PDB entry 6H6R | X-ray diffraction, 2.03 A resolution | chain A

# Chain A
Molecule: E3 ubiquitin-protein ligase XIAP
Organism: Homo sapiens
Notes: EC 2.3.2.27
UniProt: P98170 (XIAP_HUMAN); numbering as in UniProt (aligned over 245-354)
Chain sequence (127 residues; numbered 228 to 354; the number before each row is that of its first residue):
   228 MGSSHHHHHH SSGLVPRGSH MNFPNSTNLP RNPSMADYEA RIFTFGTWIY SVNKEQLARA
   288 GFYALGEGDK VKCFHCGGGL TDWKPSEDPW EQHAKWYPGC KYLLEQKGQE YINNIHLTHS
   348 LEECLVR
Disordered / not traced: 228-247
Construct notes: initiating methionine (228, 248); expression tag (229-245, 247)
Ion coordination: Na+ near Phe272 (its only coordinating residue here); Zn2+: Cys300, Cys303, His320, Cys327
Residues lining bound ligands: FUE (2-[[(2R,5R)-1-[2-[6-[(4-fluorophenyl)methyl]-3,3-dimethyl-2H-pyrrolo[3,2-b]pyridin-1-yl]-2-oxidanylidene-ethyl]-5-methyl-piperazin-2-yl]methyl]-3H-isoindol-1-one): Met248, Leu292, Lys297, Val298, Lys299, Gly306, Leu307, Thr308, Asp309, Trp310, Lys311, Glu314, Gln319, Trp323, Tyr324

# Overview
Bound to chain A: compound FUE. The Zn2+ site is built by Cys300, Cys303, His320 and Cys327.
Chain A is E3 ubiquitin-protein ligase XIAP (Homo sapiens); the structure, Fragment Derived XIAP inhibitor,
was determined by X-ray diffraction together with 6H6Q from the same study.
